6DNH - chains C and E of the 4 polymer chains in the assembly; structure by electron microscopy, 3.40 A resolution.

# Chain C
Protein: Cleavage and polyadenylation specificity factor subunit 4
Source organism: Homo sapiens
UniProt: O95639 (CPSF4_HUMAN), isoform O95639-2; residue numbers follow UniProt; this construct covers 1-244
Sequence (245 residues; each row starts with the number of its first residue; numbering starts at 0):
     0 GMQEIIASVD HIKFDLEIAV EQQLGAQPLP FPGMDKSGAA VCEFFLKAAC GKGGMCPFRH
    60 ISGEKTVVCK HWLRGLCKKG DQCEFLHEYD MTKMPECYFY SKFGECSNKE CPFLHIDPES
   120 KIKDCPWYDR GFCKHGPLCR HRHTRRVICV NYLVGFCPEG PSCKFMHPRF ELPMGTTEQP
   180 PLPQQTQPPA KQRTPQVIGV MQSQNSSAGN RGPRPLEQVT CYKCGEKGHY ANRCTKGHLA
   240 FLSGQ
Disordered / not traced: 117-244
Construct notes: expression tag (0)
Metal / ion sites: Zn2+ site 1: Cys41, Cys49, Cys55, His59; Zn2+ site 2: Cys76, His86; Zn2+ site 3: Cys96, Cys110, His114
Curated features (UniProtKB/Swiss-Prot):
  - zinc finger: Lys35 to Ser61 (C3H1-type 1), Gly62 to Asp89 (C3H1-type 2), Met90 to Pro117 (C3H1-type 3), Glu118 to His142 (C3H1-type 4), Thr143 to Phe169 (C3H1-type 5)
  - modified residue: Ser202 (Phosphoserine)
What the authors report for this chain:
  - binding site for the 17-nt RNA strand (chain E): Val67, Lys69, His70, Lys77, Lys78, Phe84

# Chain E
Molecule: 17-nt RNA strand
Sequence (17 nucleotides; row label = number of the first residue in the row; numbers below 1 keep their minus sign (A-6 is residue -6)):
    -6 AACCUCCAAU AAACAAC
Disordered / not traced: -6 to 0, 8-10

# How chain C and chain E interact
Contacting residue pairs (20):
  Val67(C) with A1(E), base contact
  Cys68(C) with A1(E), base contact
  Lys69(C) with A1(E), hydrogen bond to the base; A4(E), hydrogen bond to the base
  His70(C) with A1(E), base contact; A2(E), stacking on the base; A4(E), phosphate contact
  Arg73(C) with A4(E), salt bridge to the phosphate
  Cys76(C) with A2(E), base contact
  Lys77(C) with A2(E), hydrogen bond to the base
  Lys78(C) with A2(E), base contact
  Phe84(C) with A1(E), stacking on the base
  Pro94(C) with A1(E), base contact
  Glu95(C) with A4(E), hydrogen bond to the base
  Cys96(C) with A4(E), base contact
  Tyr97(C) with A4(E), base contact
  Phe98(C) with A5(E), stacking on the base
  Ser106(C) with A5(E), hydrogen bond to the base
  Asn107(C) with A5(E), hydrogen bond to the base
  Phe112(C) with A4(E), stacking on the base
Also at the interface, not in a pair above, chain C (19 interface residues in all): Leu75, Cys105

# Summary
19 residues of chain C face 4 of chain E across their interface, with 6 hydrogen bonds, 1 salt bridge and 4
aromatic stacking contacts. Polar contacts include Lys69(C)-A1(E), Lys69(C)-A4(E) and Lys77(C)-A2(E). From the
paper: a binding site for the 17-nt RNA strand (chain E) at Val67(C), Lys69(C) and His70(C) among others.
Chain C is Cleavage and polyadenylation specificity factor subunit 4 (Homo sapiens) and chain E is a 17-nt RNA
strand; the structure, Cryo-EM structure of human CPSF-160-WDR33-CPSF-30-PAS RNA complex at 3.4 A resolution,
was determined by electron microscopy, deposited together with 6BLY and 6BM0.
